2GIH - chains E and A of the 4 polymer chains in the assembly; structure by X-ray diffraction, 2.50 A resolution.

== Chain E ==
Molecule: 14-nt DNA strand
Sequence (14 nucleotides; each row starts with the number of its first residue):
     1 GCCGGTCGACCGGC
Metal / ion sites: Ca2+: DG8 (shared with 3 residues of chain B)

== Chain A ==
Name: Type II restriction enzyme HincII
Organism: Haemophilus influenzae
Notes: EC 3.1.21.4
UniProt: P17743 (T2C2_HAEIN); residue numbers follow UniProt; this construct covers 2-258
Chain sequence (257 residues; row label = number of the first residue in the row):
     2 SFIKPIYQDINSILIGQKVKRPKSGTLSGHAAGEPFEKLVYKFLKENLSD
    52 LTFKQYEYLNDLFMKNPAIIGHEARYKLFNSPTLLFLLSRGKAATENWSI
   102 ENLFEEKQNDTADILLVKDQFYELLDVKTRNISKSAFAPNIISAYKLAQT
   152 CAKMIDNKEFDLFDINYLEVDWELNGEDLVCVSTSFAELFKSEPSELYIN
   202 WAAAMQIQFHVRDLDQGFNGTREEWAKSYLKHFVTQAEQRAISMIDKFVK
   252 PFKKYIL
Differences from the reference sequence: conflict Thr130 (Arg in P17743), Trp173 (Ser in P17743); engineered mutation Phe138 (Gln in P17743)
Metal / ion sites: Ca2+: Asp114, Asp127, Val128

== Interface between chain E and chain A ==
Contacting residue pairs (19):
  DC3(E) - Tyr199(A)  sugar contact
  DG4(E) - Phe138(A)  base contact
  DG4(E) - Tyr199(A)  hydrogen bond to the phosphate
  DG4(E) - Asn201(A)  sugar contact
  DG5(E) - Phe138(A)  base contact
  DG5(E) - Asn201(A)  hydrogen bond to the base
  DG5(E) - Ala203(A)  phosphate contact
  DG5(E) - Gln209(A)  hydrogen bond to the base
  DG5(E) - Arg241(A)  salt bridge to the phosphate
  DG5(E) - Lys248(A)  salt bridge to the phosphate
  DT6(E) - Ala203(A)  base contact
  DT6(E) - Ala204(A)  base contact
  DA9(E) - Gln109(A)  hydrogen bond to the base
  DC10(E) - Gln109(A)  hydrogen bond to the sugar
  DC11(E) - Lys108(A)  hydrogen bond to the phosphate
  DG12(E) - Arg91(A)  phosphate contact
  DG12(E) - Lys108(A)  salt bridge to the phosphate
  DG13(E) - Gly92(A)  phosphate contact
  DG13(E) - Lys93(A)  hydrogen bond to the phosphate
Also at the interface, not in a pair above, chain E (11 interface residues in all): DG8, DC14
Also at the interface, not in a pair above, chain A (16 interface residues in all): Tyr77, Ala95, Phe249

== Overview ==
Chain E and chain A form an interface of 11 and 16 residues respectively; the contacts include 7 hydrogen
bonds and 3 salt bridges. Polar pairs include DG5(E)-Asn201(A), DG5(E)-Gln209(A) and DA9(E)-Gln109(A). The
Ca2+ site is built by Asp114(A), Asp127(A) and Val128(A).
Here chain E is a 14-nt DNA strand and chain A is Type II restriction enzyme HincII (Haemophilus influenzae).
Entry 2GIH (Q138F HincII bound to cognate DNA GTCGAC and Ca2+) was determined by X-ray diffraction, deposited
together with 2GIE, 2GIG, 2GII and 2GIJ.
